Entry 6RWL (electron microscopy, 3.36 A resolution); this record covers chains F and S of the 16 polymer chains in the assembly.

# Chain F
Molecule: Pol protein
Source organism: Simian immunodeficiency virus
Notes: engineered mutation(s): A119D
UniProt: E1ANT8 (E1ANT8_SIV); residues 1-289 here correspond to UniProt positions 735-1023 (UniProt number = residue number + 734)
Chain sequence (290 residues; numbered 0 to 289; the number before each row is that of its first residue; numbering starts at 0):
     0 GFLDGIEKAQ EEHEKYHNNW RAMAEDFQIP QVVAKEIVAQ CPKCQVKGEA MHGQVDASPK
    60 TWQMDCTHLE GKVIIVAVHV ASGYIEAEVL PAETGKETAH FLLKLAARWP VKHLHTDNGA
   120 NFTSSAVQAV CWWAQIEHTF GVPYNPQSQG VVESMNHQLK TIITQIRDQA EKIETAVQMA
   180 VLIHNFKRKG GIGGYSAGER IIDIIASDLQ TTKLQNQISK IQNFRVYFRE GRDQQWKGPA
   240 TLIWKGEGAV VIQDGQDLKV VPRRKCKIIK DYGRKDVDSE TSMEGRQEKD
Disordered / not traced: 0-202, 272-289
Differences from the reference sequence: expression tag (0)

# Chain S
Molecule: 33-nt DNA strand
Source organism: Simian immunodeficiency virus
Sequence (33 nucleotides; numbered 1 to 33; the number before each row is that of its first residue):
     1 AACTGGTAGA GATTTTTCTT AGCCTTCTAG AAC
Disordered / not traced: 24-33

# Chain F / chain S interface
Pairs across the interface (12):
  Trp-243(F) with DA1(S), sugar contact; DA2(S), base contact; DC3(S), base contact
  Glu-246(F) with DC3(S), base contact; DT4(S), base contact
  Gly-247(F) with DT4(S), sugar contact
  Ala-248(F) with DC3(S), sugar contact
  Val-250(F) with DA1(S), phosphate contact; DA2(S), phosphate contact
  Leu-257(F) with DA1(S), phosphate contact
  Val-259(F) with DC3(S), sugar contact
  Arg-263(F) with DG5(S), salt bridge to the phosphate
Also at the interface, not in a pair above, chain F (10 interface residues in all): Ile-242, Gly-245

# In short
Chain F and chain S form an interface of 10 and 5 residues respectively, with 1 salt bridge. Its one
salt-bridged contact is Arg-263(F)/DG5(S).
Here chain F is Pol protein and chain S is a 33-nt DNA strand, both from Simian immunodeficiency virus. Entry
6RWL (SIVrcm intasome) was determined by electron microscopy (same publication as 6RWM, 6RWN and 6RWO).
